8V2G - chains A and C of the 8 polymer chains in the assembly; structure by electron microscopy, 3.18 A resolution.

Chain A (and C):
Protein: Small conductance calcium-activated potassium channel protein 2
Organism: Rattus norvegicus
Notes: chain C of this document is another copy of the same molecule, construct and numbering; everything in this record applies to it too
UniProtKB: P70604 (KCNN2_RAT); residues 118-478 here = UniProt positions 118-478
Chain sequence (361 residues; row label = number of the first residue in the row):
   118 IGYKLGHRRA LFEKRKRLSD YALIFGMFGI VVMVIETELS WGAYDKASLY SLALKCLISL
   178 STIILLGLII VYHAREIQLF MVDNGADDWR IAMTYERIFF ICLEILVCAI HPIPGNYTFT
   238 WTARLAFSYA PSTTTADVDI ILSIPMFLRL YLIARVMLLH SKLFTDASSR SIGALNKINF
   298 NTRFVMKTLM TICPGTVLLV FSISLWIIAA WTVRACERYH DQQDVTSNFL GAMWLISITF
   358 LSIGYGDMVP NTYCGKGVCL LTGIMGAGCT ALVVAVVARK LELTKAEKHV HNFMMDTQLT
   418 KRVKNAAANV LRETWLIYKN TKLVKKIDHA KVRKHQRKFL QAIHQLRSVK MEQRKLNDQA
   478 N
Disulfide bonds: Cys333-Cys371
Metal / ion sites: K+ site 1: Ser359 (shared with 1 residue of chain B; Ser359(C) of chain C; 1 residue of chain D); K+ site 2: Ile360 (shared with 1 residue of chain B; Ile360(C) of chain C; 1 residue of chain D)
Swiss-Prot annotation at these positions:
  - modified residue: Tyr161 (Phosphotyrosine)
What the authors report for this chain:
  - self-association interface (contacts with another copy of this molecule); pairs are residue here / residue on that copy: Trp351-Tyr362, Asp364-Arg241 (salt bridge)
  - conformationally variable residues (side-chain flip): Tyr362
  - binding site for K+: Phe244
  - mutagenesis - F244S: unchanged binding to AP14145
  - mutagenesis - S359T/A384T: abolished binding to AP14145
  - mutagenesis - S359T/A384T: unchanged binding to UCL1684

Chain A / chain C interface:
Residue-residue contacts (14):
  Asn201(A) - Leu457(C)
  Asp205(A) - Arg450(C)  salt bridge
  Arg207(A) - Arg450(C)
  Arg207(A) - Arg454(C)  hydrogen bond (backbone-side chain)
  Ile208(A) - Gln453(C)
  Ile208(A) - Arg454(C)
  Met210(A) - Arg454(C)
  Arg450(A) - Asp205(C)  salt bridge
  Arg450(A) - Arg207(C)
  Gln453(A) - Ile208(C)
  Arg454(A) - Arg207(C)  hydrogen bond (side chain-backbone)
  Arg454(A) - Ile208(C)
  Arg454(A) - Met210(C)
  Leu457(A) - Asn201(C)
Also at the interface, not in a pair above, chain A (10 interface residues in all): Phe197

Overview:
The interface between chain A and chain C involves 10 residues on one side and 9 on the other; the contacts
include 2 hydrogen bonds and 2 salt bridges. Polar pairs include Asp205(A)-Arg450(C) and Arg207(A)-Arg454(C).
From the paper: a binding site for K+ at Phe244(A); S359T/A384T of chain A abolish binding to AP14145.
Both chains are Small conductance calcium-activated potassium channel protein 2 (Rattus norvegicus). Entry
8V2G (Cryo-EM structure of the KCa2.2 channel in apo state) was determined by electron microscopy (same
publication as 8V2H, 8V3G and 9EIO).
